Entry 8QYK (electron microscopy, 2.07 A resolution); this record covers chains B and G of the 7 polymer chains in the assembly.

Chain B:
Name: Anti-phage defense ZorAB system ZorA
Organism: Escherichia coli
Reference sequence: A0A0V7WZR2 (A0A0V7WZR2_ECOLX); numbering as in UniProt (aligned over 1-359)
Chain sequence (495 residues; row label = number of the first residue in the row):
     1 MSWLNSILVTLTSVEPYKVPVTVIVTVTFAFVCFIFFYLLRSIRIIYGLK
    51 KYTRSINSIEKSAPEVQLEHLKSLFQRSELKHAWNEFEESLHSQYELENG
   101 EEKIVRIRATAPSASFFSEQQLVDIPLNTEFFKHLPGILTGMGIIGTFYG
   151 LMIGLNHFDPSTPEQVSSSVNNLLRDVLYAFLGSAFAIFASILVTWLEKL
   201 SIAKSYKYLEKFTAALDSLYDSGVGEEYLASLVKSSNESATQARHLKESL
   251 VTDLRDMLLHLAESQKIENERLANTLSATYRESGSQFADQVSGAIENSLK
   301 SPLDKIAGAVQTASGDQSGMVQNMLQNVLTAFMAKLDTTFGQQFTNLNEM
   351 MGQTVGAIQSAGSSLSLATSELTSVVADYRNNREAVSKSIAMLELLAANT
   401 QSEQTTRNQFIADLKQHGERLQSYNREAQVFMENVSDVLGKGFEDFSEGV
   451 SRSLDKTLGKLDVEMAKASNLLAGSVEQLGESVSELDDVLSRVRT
Not modelled in the structure: 266-495
Construct notes: expression tag (360-495)
Bound ions: Ca2+ site 1: E86, E89 (shared with 2 residues of chain C); Ca2+ site 2: D217, Y220 (shared with 2 residues of chain A)
Reported in the primary citation:
  - mutagenesis - L250G/L254G/L258G/L261G, L250N/L254N/L258N/L261N: decreased stability in response to TMD domain

Chain G:
Name: Membrane protein
Organism: Escherichia coli
Reference sequence: A0A0V7WZP0 (A0A0V7WZP0_ECOLX); residue numbers follow UniProt; this construct covers 1-246
Chain sequence (246 residues; row label = number of the first residue in the row):
     1 MFGNAFGVKKRRSDEAEKPFWISYADLMTAMMVLFLVVMVASLSSVTQRI
    51 QRAEQGEKARGQDISRLCERLELHARNVNKNIVVDCHDNRISFGEAGRFA
   101 HNQFFLNAEGQKALQDVVPLVLEASNSEEGKKWFKQIVIEGFTDTDGSYL
   151 YNLHLSLQRSEWVMCSLLDSRSPLQKNISAEQQLQIRKLFLAGGVSFNNA
   201 KESKEASRRVELRMQFFGLKDKRDKADEVDFPPVVNKEVCQLVMPL
Cystine bridges: C68-C86, C165-C240
Reported in the primary citation:
  - mutagenesis - D26N: abolished localization to ZorD
  - mutagenesis - Y151A/N152A/L155A/R159A: decreased stability

Interface between chain B and chain G:
Residue-residue contacts (30):
  G137(B) with P19(G)
  T140(B) with F20(G)
  I144(B) with S23(G); L27(G), hydrophobic
  T147(B) with L27(G)
  F148(B) with D26(G); L27(G), hydrophobic; A30(G), hydrophobic
  L151(B) with L27(G), hydrophobic; M31(G), hydrophobic
  L155(B) with L34(G), hydrophobic
  F158(B) with A41(G), hydrophobic
  P160(B) with S45(G), hydrogen bond (backbone-side chain)
  P163(B) with S45(G); Q48(G); R49(G)
  E164(B) with R49(G), salt bridge
  V166(B) with S42(G); S45(G); V46(G), hydrophobic
  V170(B) with S42(G)
  L173(B) with V38(G), hydrophobic
  L174(B) with F35(G), hydrophobic
  V177(B) with M31(G), hydrophobic; L34(G), hydrophobic
  F181(B) with M31(G), hydrophobic
  I188(B) with F20(G), hydrophobic
  G225(B) with M1(G)
  E226(B) with M1(G)
  L229(B) with M1(G), hydrophobic
Other interface residues (no listed pair), chain B (24 interface residues in all): S161, T162, S184
Other interface residues (no listed pair), chain G (18 interface residues in all): M28

In short:
24 residues of chain B and 18 residues of chain G are in contact; the contacts include 1 hydrogen bond and 1
salt bridge. Polar pairs include E164(B)-R49(G) and P160(B)-S45(G). The paper reports that
L250G/L254G/L258G/L261G and L250N/L254N/L258N/L261N of chain B reduce stability in response to TMD domain;
D26N of chain G abolishes localization to ZorD.
Chain B is Anti-phage defense ZorAB system ZorA and chain G is Membrane protein, both from Escherichia coli;
the structure, Zorya anti-bacteriophage defense system ZorAB, ZorA delta_359-592, ZorA tail middle deletion,
was determined by electron microscopy (same publication as 8QYD, 8QYH and 8QYY).
